PDB entry 3CZE | X-ray diffraction, 1.90 A resolution | chain A

== Chain A ==
Molecule: Sucrose hydrolase
Organism: Xanthomonas axonopodis pv. glycines
Notes: EC 3.2.1.48
UniProtKB: Q6UVM5 (Q6UVM5_9XANT); residues 1-644 here = UniProt positions 1-644
Amino-acid sequence (644 residues; numbered 1 to 644; the number before each row is that of its first residue):
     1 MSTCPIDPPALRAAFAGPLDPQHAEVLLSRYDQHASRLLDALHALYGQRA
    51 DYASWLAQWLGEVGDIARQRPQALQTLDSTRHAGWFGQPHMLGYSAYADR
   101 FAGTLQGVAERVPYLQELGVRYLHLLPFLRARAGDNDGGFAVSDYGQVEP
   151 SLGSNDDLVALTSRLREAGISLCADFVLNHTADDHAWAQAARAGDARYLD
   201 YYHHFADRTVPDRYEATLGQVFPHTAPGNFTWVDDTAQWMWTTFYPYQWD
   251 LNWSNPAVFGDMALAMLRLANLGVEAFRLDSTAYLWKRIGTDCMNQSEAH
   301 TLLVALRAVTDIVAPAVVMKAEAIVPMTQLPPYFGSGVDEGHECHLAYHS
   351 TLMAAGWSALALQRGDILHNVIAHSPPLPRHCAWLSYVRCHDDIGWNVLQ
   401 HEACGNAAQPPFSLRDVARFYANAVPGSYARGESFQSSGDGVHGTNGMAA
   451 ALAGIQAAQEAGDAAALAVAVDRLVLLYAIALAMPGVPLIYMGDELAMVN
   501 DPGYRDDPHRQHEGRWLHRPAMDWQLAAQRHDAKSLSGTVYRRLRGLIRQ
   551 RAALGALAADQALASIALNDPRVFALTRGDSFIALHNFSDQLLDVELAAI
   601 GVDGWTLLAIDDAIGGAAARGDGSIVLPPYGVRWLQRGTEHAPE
Disordered / not traced: 1-5, 20-23, 222-227, 436-441, 608-623, 638-644
Modified / non-standard residues: Mse-91, Mse-240, Mse-262, Mse-266, Mse-294, Mse-319, Mse-327, Mse-353, Mse-448, Mse-484, Mse-492, Mse-498, Mse-522 (selenomethionine; parent Met)

== Overview ==
Chain A is Sucrose hydrolase (Xanthomonas axonopodis pv. glycines); the structure, Crystal Structure Analysis
of Sucrose hydrolase (SUH)- Tris complex, was determined by X-ray diffraction (same publication as 3CZG, 3CZK
and 3CZL).
